PDB entry 4JGH | X-ray diffraction, 3.00 A resolution | chains A and D of the 4 polymer chains in the assembly

[Chain A]
Protein: Suppressor of cytokine signaling 2
Organism: Homo sapiens
UniProt: O14508 (SOCS2_HUMAN); numbering as in UniProt (aligned over 32-198)
Sequence (173 residues; numbered 26 to 198; the number before each row is that of its first residue):
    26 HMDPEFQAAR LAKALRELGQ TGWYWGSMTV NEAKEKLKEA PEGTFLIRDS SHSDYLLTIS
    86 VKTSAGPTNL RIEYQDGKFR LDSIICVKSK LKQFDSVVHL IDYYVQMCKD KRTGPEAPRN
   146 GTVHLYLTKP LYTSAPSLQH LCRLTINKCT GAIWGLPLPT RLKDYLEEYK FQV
Not modelled in the structure: 136-145
Differences from the reference sequence: expression tag (26-31)
Swiss-Prot annotation at these positions:
  - modified residue: Ser52 (Phosphoserine)
  - cross-link: Lys173 (Glycyl lysine isopeptide (Lys-Gly) (interchain with G-Cter in ubiquitin))
  - natural variant: Ser52 (S52N: Increased protein half-life), Asn94 (N94D: Decreased ability to bind phosphorylated substrates), Arg96 (R96L: Decreased ability to bind phosphorylated substrates), Leu106 (L106V: Does not affect ability to bind phosphorylated substrates), Cys133 (C133Y: Does not affect ability to bind phosphorylated substrates)
  - mutagenesis: Arg73 (R73E: Impaired ability to mediate ubiquitination of GHR), Lys87 (K87R: No effect on protein half-life), Lys154 (K154R: No effect on protein half-life), Leu163 (L163P: Abolished interaction with ELOB and ELOC, preventing formation of the ECS(SOCS2) complex), Cys167 (C167F: Abolished interaction with ELOB and ELOC, preventing formation of the ECS(SOCS2) complex), Lys173 (K173R: Increased protein half-life)

[Chain D]
Protein: Cullin-5
Organism: Homo sapiens
UniProt: Q93034 (CUL5_HUMAN); residues 10-386 here = UniProt positions 10-386
Sequence (378 residues; numbered 10 to 387; the number before each row is that of its first residue):
    10 KGSLQFEDKW DFMRPIVLKL LRQESVTKQQ WFDLFSDVHA VCLWDDKGPA KIHQALKEDI
    70 LEFIKQAQAR VLSHQDDTAL LKAYIVEWRK FFTQCDILPK PFCQLEITLM GKQGSNKKSN
   130 VEDSIVRKLM LDTWNESIFS NIKNRLQDSA MKLVHAERLG EAFDSQLVIG VRESYVNLCS
   190 NPEDKLQIYR DNFEKAYLDS TERFYRTQAP SYLQQNGVQN YMKYADAKLK EEEKRALRYL
   250 ETRRECNSVE ALMECCVNAL VTSFKETILA ECQGMIKRNE TEKLHLMFSL MDKVPNGIEP
   310 MLKDLEEHII SAGLADMVAA AETITTDSEK YREQLDTLFN RFSKLVKEAF QDDPRFLTAR
   370 DKAYKAVVND ATIFKLEV
Not modelled in the structure: 119-128
Differences from the reference sequence: engineered mutation Arg341 (Val in Q93034), Asp345 (Leu in Q93034); expression tag (387)
Swiss-Prot annotation at these positions:
  - modified residue: Ser34 (Phosphoserine), Thr210 (Phosphothreonine)
  - mutagenesis: Leu52 (L52V: Strongly impaired interaction with HIV-1 Vif protein), Trp53 (W53A: Strongly impaired interaction with HIV-1 Vif protein. Decreased interaction ith SOCS2), Asp55 (D55A: Strongly impaired interaction with HIV-1 Vif protein)

[Interface between chain A and chain D]
Residue-residue contacts (8):
  Pro182(A) - Trp53(D)
  Leu183(A) - Trp53(D)
  Pro184(A) - Leu52(D)
  Pro184(A) - Trp53(D)  hydrophobic
  Arg186(A) - Leu52(D)
  Arg186(A) - Gln113(D)  hydrogen bond
  Arg186(A) - Ile116(D)
  Arg186(A) - Thr117(D)  hydrogen bond
Also at the interface, not in a pair above, chain A (6 interface residues in all): Thr185, Leu187
Also at the interface, not in a pair above, chain D (6 interface residues in all): Asp55

[Summary]
Chain A and chain D each contribute 6 residues to their interface, with 2 hydrogen bonds. Among the polar
pairs are Arg186(A)-Gln113(D) and Arg186(A)-Thr117(D). From UniProt: 6 mutagenesis sites on chain A; 3
mutagenesis sites on chain D.
Here chain A is Suppressor of cytokine signaling 2 and chain D is Cullin-5, both from Homo sapiens. Entry 4JGH
(Structure of the SOCS2-Elongin BC complex bound to an N-terminal fragment of Cullin5) was determined by X-ray
diffraction.
